PDB entry 8WKS | electron microscopy, 3.58 A resolution | chains A and F of the 8 polymer chains in the assembly

== Chain A (and F) ==
Name: SIR2-like domain-containing protein
Source organism: Bacillus subtilis subsp. natto (strain BEST195)
Notes: chain F of this document is another copy of the same molecule, construct and numbering; everything in this record applies to it too
UniProtKB: D4G637 (D4G637_BACNB); numbering as in UniProt (aligned over 2-1005)
Chain sequence (1004 residues; numbered 2 to 1005; the number before each row is that of its first residue):
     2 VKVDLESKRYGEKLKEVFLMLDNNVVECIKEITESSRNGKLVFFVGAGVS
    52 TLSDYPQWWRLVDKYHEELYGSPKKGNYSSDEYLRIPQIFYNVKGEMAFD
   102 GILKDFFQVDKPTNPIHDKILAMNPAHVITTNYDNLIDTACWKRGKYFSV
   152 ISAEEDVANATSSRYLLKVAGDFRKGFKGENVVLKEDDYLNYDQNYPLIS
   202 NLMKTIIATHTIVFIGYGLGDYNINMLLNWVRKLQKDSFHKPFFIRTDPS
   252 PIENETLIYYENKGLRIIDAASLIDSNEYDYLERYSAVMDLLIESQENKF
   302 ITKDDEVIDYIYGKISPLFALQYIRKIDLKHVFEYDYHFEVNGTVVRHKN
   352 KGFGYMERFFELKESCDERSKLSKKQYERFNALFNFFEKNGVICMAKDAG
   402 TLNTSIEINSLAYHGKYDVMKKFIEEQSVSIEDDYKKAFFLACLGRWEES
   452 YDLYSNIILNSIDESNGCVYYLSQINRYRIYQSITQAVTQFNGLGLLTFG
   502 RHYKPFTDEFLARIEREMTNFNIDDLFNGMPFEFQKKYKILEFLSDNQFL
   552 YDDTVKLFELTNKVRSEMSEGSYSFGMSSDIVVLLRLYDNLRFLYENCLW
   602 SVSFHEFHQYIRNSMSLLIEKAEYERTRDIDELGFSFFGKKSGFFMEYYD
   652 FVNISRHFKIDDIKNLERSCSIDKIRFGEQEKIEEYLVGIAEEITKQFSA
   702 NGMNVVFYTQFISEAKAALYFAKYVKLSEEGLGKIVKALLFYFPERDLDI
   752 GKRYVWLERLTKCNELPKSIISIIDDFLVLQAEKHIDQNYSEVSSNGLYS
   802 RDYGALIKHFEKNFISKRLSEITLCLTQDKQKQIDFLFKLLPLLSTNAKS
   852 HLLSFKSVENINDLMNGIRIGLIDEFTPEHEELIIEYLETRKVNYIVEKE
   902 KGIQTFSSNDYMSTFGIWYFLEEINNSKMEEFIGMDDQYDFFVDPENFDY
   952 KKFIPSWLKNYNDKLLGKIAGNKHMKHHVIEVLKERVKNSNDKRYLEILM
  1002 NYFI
Not modelled in the structure: 2-21
Sequence notes: conflict A171 (His in D4G637)
From the paper describing this entry:
  - self-association interface (contacts with another copy of this molecule): W143 to Y148, I463, Y471, N521, F522, M531, P532
  - catalytic residues: N133 (by similarity / conservation)
  - mutagenesis - I259S/Y260G: decreased catalytic activity

== How chain A and chain F interact ==
Contacting residue pairs - 32 pairs, chain A then chain F:
  L70(A) with E256(F)
  Y71(A) with E254(F); E256(F); T257(F)
  S81(A) with S81(F); D82(F), hydrogen bond
  D82(A) with S81(F)
  Q89(A) with Y260(F)
  I90(A) with E256(F); Y260(F), hydrophobic
  N93(A) with Y260(F); N263(F)
  V94(A) with E256(F)
  D188(A) with R233(F), salt bridge
  L191(A) with N230(F); R233(F)
  N192(A) with R233(F)
  N230(A) with L191(F)
  R233(A) with D188(F); L191(F); N192(F)
  E254(A) with Y71(F)
  E256(A) with L70(F); Y71(F); I90(F); V94(F)
  T257(A) with Y71(F), hydrogen bond
  Y260(A) with Q89(F); I90(F), hydrophobic; N93(F); E187(F), hydrogen bond
  N263(A) with N93(F)
Other interface residues (no listed pair), chain A (23 interface residues in all): S80, R86, I259, Y261, K264
Other interface residues (no listed pair), chain F (23 interface residues in all): S80, R86, I259, Y261

== Summary ==
The chain A/chain F interface involves 23 residues from each chain; the contacts include 3 hydrogen bonds and
1 salt bridge. Among the polar pairs are D188(A)-R233(F), S81(A)-D82(F) and T257(A)-Y71(F). The paper reports
the catalytic residue N133(A); I259S/Y260G of chain A reduce catalytic activity.
Both chains are SIR2-like domain-containing protein (Bacillus subtilis subsp. natto (strain BEST195)). Entry
8WKS (Cryo-EM structure of DSR2-TUBE complex) was determined by electron microscopy (same publication as 8WKT
and 8WKX).
